2OBO - chains C and D of the 4 polymer chains in the assembly; structure by X-ray diffraction, 2.60 A resolution.

== Chain C ==
Protein: HCV NS3 protease
Organism: Hepatitis C virus
Reference sequence: Q91RS4 (Q91RS4_9HEPC); residue numbers follow UniProt; this construct covers 1-181
Chain sequence (200 residues; each row starts with the number of its first residue; numbers below 1 keep their minus sign (Met-10 is residue -10)):
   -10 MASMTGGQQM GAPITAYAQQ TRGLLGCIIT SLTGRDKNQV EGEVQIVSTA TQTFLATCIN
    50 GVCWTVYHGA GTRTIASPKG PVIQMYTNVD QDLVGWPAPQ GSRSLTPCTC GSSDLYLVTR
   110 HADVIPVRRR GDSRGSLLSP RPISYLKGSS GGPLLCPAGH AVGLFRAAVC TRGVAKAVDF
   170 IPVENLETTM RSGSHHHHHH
Not modelled in the structure: -10 to 28, 180-189
Differences from the reference sequence: expression tag (-10 to 0, 182-189); conflict Thr40 (Ala in Q91RS4), Ser91 (Ala in Q91RS4)
Metal / ion sites: Zn2+: Cys97, Cys99, Cys145

== Chain D ==
Protein: HCV NS4A peptide
Notes: engineered mutation(s): C22S
Reference sequence: Q9QP06 (Q9QP06_9HEPC); residues 21-39 here correspond to UniProt positions 1678-1696 (UniProt number = residue number + 1657)
Chain sequence (23 residues; each row starts with the number of its first residue):
    19 KKGSVVIVGR IVLSGKPAII PKK
Not modelled in the structure: 19, 37-41
Differences from the reference sequence: expression tag (19-20, 40-41)

== Chain C / chain D interface ==
Residue-residue contacts (40):
  Val29(C) - Arg28(D)  hydrogen bond (backbone-side chain)
  Val29(C) - Val30(D)  hydrophobic
  Val29(C) - Lys34(D)
  Val29(C) - Pro35(D)
  Glu30(C) - Val30(D)
  Gly31(C) - Ile29(D)
  Glu32(C) - Ile29(D)  hydrogen bond (backbone-backbone)
  Glu32(C) - Val30(D)
  Glu32(C) - Leu31(D)  hydrogen bond (side chain-backbone)
  Val33(C) - Arg28(D)
  Val33(C) - Ile29(D)  hydrogen bond (backbone-backbone)
  Val33(C) - Leu31(D)  hydrophobic
  Gln34(C) - Gly27(D)
  Ile35(C) - Ile25(D)
  Ile35(C) - Val26(D)  hydrogen bond (backbone-backbone)
  Ile35(C) - Gly27(D)  hydrogen bond (backbone-backbone)
  Val36(C) - Val23(D)  hydrophobic
  Val36(C) - Val24(D)
  Ser37(C) - Val23(D)
  Ser37(C) - Val24(D)  hydrogen bond (backbone-backbone)
  Ser37(C) - Val26(D)
  Arg62(C) - Gly21(D)
  Arg62(C) - Ser22(D)
  Arg62(C) - Val23(D)
  Thr63(C) - Lys20(D)
  Thr63(C) - Ser22(D)  hydrogen bond
  Thr63(C) - Val23(D)  hydrogen bond (backbone-backbone)
  Ile64(C) - Val23(D)
  Ile64(C) - Ile25(D)  hydrophobic
  Ala65(C) - Ser22(D)
  Ala65(C) - Val23(D)  hydrogen bond (backbone-backbone)
  Pro70(C) - Lys20(D)
  Pro70(C) - Ser22(D)
  Trp85(C) - Val23(D)  hydrophobic
  Pro88(C) - Ile25(D)  hydrophobic
  Gly90(C) - Arg28(D)  hydrogen bond (backbone-side chain)
  Leu94(C) - Leu31(D)  hydrophobic
  Val107(C) - Leu31(D)  hydrophobic
  Thr108(C) - Ile29(D)
  Leu144(C) - Leu31(D)  hydrophobic
Other interface residues (no listed pair), chain C (26 interface residues in all): Phe43, Ala59, Arg109, Ala111, Pro142
Other interface residues (no listed pair), chain D (16 interface residues in all): Ser32, Ala36

== In short ==
26 residues of chain C face 16 of chain D across their interface, with 11 hydrogen bonds. Among the polar
pairs are Val29(C)-Arg28(D), Glu32(C)-Leu31(D) and Thr63(C)-Ser22(D). Cys97(C), Cys99(C) and Cys145(C)
coordinate Zn2+.
Chain C is HCV NS3 protease (Hepatitis C virus) and chain D is HCV NS4A peptide; the structure, Structure of
HEPATITIS C VIRAL NS3 protease domain complexed with NS4A peptide and ketoamide SCH476776, was determined by
X-ray diffraction (same publication as 2O8M, 2OBQ, 2OC0, 2OC1, 2OC7 and 2OC8).
